Entry 8X2U (electron microscopy, 3.57 A resolution); this record covers chains A and E of the 20 polymer chains in the assembly.

# Chain A
Protein: DPY30 domain containing 2
Source organism: Mus musculus
UniProt: Q9D3X8 (Q9D3X8_MOUSE); numbering as in UniProt (aligned over 1-139)
Sequence (159 residues; each row starts with the number of its first residue; numbers below 1 keep their minus sign (Met-19 is residue -19)):
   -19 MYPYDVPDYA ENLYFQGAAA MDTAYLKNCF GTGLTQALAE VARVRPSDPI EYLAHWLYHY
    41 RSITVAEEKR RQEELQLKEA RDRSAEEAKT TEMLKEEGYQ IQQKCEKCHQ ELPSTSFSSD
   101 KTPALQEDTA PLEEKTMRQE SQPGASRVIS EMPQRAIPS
Not modelled in the structure: -19 to 0, 47-139
Differences from the reference sequence: initiating methionine (-19); expression tag (-18 to 0)

# Chain E
Protein: Nucleoside diphosphate kinase homolog 5
Source organism: Mus musculus
UniProt: Q99MH5 (NDK5_MOUSE); residue numbers follow UniProt; this construct covers 1-211
Sequence (225 residues; each row starts with the number of its first residue; numbers below 1 keep their minus sign (Met-13 is residue -13)):
   -13 MEQKLISEED LGSGMEVSMP LPQIYVEKTL ALIKPDVVDK EEEIQDIILG SGFTIIQRRK
    47 LHLSPEHCSN FYVEQYGKMF FPNLTAYMSS GPLVAMILAR HKAISYWKEL MGPSNSLVAK
   107 ETHPDSLRAI YGTDELRNAL HGSNDFAASE REIRFMFPAV IIEPIPIGQA AKDYINLYVA
   167 PTLLQGLTEL CKEKPPDPYL WLADWLMKNN PNKPKLCHFP VTEEP
Not modelled in the structure: -13 to 4, 206-211
Differences from the reference sequence: initiating methionine (-13); expression tag (-12 to 0)

# Chain A / chain E interface
Residue-residue contacts - 45 pairs, chain A then chain E:
  Asp2(A) - Cys177(E)
  Tyr5(A) - Leu176(E)
  Tyr5(A) - Lys180(E)
  Tyr5(A) - Pro181(E)
  Leu6(A) - Leu173(E)  hydrophobic
  Phe10(A) - Leu176(E)  hydrophobic
  Phe10(A) - Pro184(E)  hydrophobic
  Phe10(A) - Tyr185(E)  hydrogen bond (backbone-side chain)
  Phe10(A) - Leu188(E)  hydrophobic
  Gly13(A) - Tyr185(E)
  Leu18(A) - Ile161(E)  hydrophobic
  Leu18(A) - Val165(E)  hydrophobic
  Leu18(A) - Leu169(E)  hydrophobic
  Val21(A) - Tyr160(E)  hydrogen bond (backbone-side chain)
  Val21(A) - Val165(E)  hydrophobic
  Ala22(A) - Tyr160(E)  hydrophobic
  Arg23(A) - Ile147(E)
  Arg23(A) - Ile151(E)
  Val24(A) - Ala145(E)  hydrophobic
  Val24(A) - Val146(E)
  Arg25(A) - Arg140(E)
  Arg25(A) - Pro152(E)
  Arg25(A) - Ala156(E)
  Arg25(A) - Ala157(E)
  Arg25(A) - Tyr160(E)
  Pro26(A) - Tyr160(E)
  Asp28(A) - Asn196(E)  hydrogen bond
  Asp28(A) - Lys199(E)
  Pro29(A) - Tyr160(E)
  Pro29(A) - Tyr164(E)  hydrophobic
  Pro29(A) - Val165(E)  hydrophobic
  Ile30(A) - Val165(E)
  Ile30(A) - Thr168(E)
  Ile30(A) - Leu192(E)
  Ile30(A) - Asn196(E)
  Glu31(A) - Asn196(E)
  Leu33(A) - Leu169(E)  hydrophobic
  Leu33(A) - Leu192(E)  hydrophobic
  Ala34(A) - Ala189(E)
  Tyr38(A) - Ala189(E)  hydrophobic
  Tyr38(A) - Asp190(E)  hydrogen bond (side chain-backbone)
  Tyr40(A) - Tyr185(E)  hydrophobic
  Arg41(A) - Asp183(E)  salt bridge
  Arg41(A) - Tyr185(E)
  Arg41(A) - Leu186(E)
Interface residues without a listed pair, chain A (25 interface residues in all): Cys9, Leu14, His35, Leu37
Interface residues without a listed pair, chain E (32 interface residues in all): Met193, Pro197, Asn198

# Summary
25 residues of chain A face 32 of chain E across their interface, with 4 hydrogen bonds and 1 salt bridge.
Among the polar pairs are Arg41(A)-Asp183(E), Phe10(A)-Tyr185(E) and Val21(A)-Tyr160(E).
Chain A is DPY30 domain containing 2 and chain E is Nucleoside diphosphate kinase homolog 5, both from Mus
musculus; the structure, Radial spoke head-neck dimer, was determined by electron microscopy (same publication
as 8WZB).
